Entry 1SCM (X-ray diffraction, 2.80 A resolution); this record covers chains B and C of the 3 polymer chains in the assembly.

[Chain B]
Molecule: Myosin regulatory light chain
From: Argopecten irradians
UniProt: P13543 (MLR_AEQIR); numbering as in UniProt (aligned over 12-156)
Amino-acid sequence (145 residues; numbered 12 to 156; the number before each row is that of its first residue):
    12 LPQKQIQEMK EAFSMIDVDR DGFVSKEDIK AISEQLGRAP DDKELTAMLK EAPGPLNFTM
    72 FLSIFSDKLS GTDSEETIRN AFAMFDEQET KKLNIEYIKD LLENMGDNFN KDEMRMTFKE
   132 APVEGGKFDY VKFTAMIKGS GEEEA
Not modelled in the structure: 150-156
Metal / ion sites: Ca2+: D28, D30, D32, F34, D39

[Chain C]
Molecule: Myosin essential light chain
From: Argopecten irradians
UniProt: P07291 (MLE_AEQIR); residues 4-152 here = UniProt positions 4-152
Amino-acid sequence (149 residues; each row starts with the number of its first residue):
     4 SQDEIDDLKD VFELFDFWDG RDGAVDAFKL GDVCRCLGIN PRNEDVFAVG GTHKMGEKSL
    64 PFEEFLPAYE GLMDCEQGTF ADYMEAFKTF DREGQGFISG AELRHVLTAL GERLSDEDVD
   124 EIIKLTDLQE DLEGNVKYED FVKKVMAGP
Metal / ion sites: Ca2+: D19, D22, G23, D25, A27

[How chain B and chain C interact]
Contacting residue pairs (8; chain B residue first):
  N115(B) with G23(C)
  M116(B) with F20(C); W21(C)
  G117(B) with F20(C), hydrogen bond (backbone-backbone); G23(C); R24(C), hydrogen bond (backbone-backbone)
  D118(B) with R24(C)
  N119(B) with G23(C)
Interface residues without a listed pair, chain B (6 interface residues in all): F96
Interface residues without a listed pair, chain C (5 interface residues in all): D22

[In short]
Chain B and chain C form an interface of 6 and 5 residues respectively; the contacts include 2 hydrogen bonds.
Main-chain hydrogen bonds include G117(B)-F20(C) and G117(B)-R24(C). D28(B), D30(B), D32(B), F34(B) and D39(B)
coordinate Ca2+.
Here chain B is Myosin regulatory light chain and chain C is Myosin essential light chain, both from
Argopecten irradians. Entry 1SCM (Structure of the regulatory domain of scallop myosin at 2.8 angstroms
resolution) was determined by X-ray diffraction.
